Entry 4YA7 (X-ray diffraction, 2.70 A resolution); this record covers chains H and I of the 34 polymer chains in the assembly.

== Chain H ==
Molecule: Proteasome subunit beta type-2
Organism: Saccharomyces cerevisiae (strain ATCC 204508 / S288c)
Notes: EC 3.4.25.1
Reference sequence: P25043 (PSB2_YEAST); residues 1-232 here correspond to UniProt positions 30-261 (UniProt number = residue number + 29)
Sequence (232 residues; each row starts with the number of its first residue):
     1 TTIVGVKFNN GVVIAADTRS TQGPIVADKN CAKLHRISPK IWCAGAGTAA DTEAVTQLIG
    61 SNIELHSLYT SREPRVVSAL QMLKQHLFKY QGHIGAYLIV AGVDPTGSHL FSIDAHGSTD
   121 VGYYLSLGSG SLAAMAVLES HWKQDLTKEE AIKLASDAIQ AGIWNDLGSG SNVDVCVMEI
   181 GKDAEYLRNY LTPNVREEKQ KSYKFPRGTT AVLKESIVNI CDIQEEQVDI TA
Unresolved in the structure: 223-232
Differences from the reference sequence: engineered mutation Asp114 (His143 in P25043)
Ion coordination: Mg2+ near Gln91 (its only coordinating residue here)
Curated features (UniProtKB/Swiss-Prot):
  - active site: Thr1 (Nucleophile)

== Chain I ==
Molecule: Proteasome subunit beta type-3
Organism: Saccharomyces cerevisiae (strain ATCC 204508 / S288c)
Notes: EC 3.4.25.1
Reference sequence: P25451 (PSB3_YEAST); residues 0-204 here correspond to UniProt positions 1-205 (UniProt number = residue number + 1)
Sequence (205 residues; row label = number of the first residue in the row; numbering starts at 0):
     0 MSDPSSINGG IVVAMTGKDC VAIACDLRLG SQSLGVSNKF EKIFHYGHVF LGITGLATDV
    60 TTLNEMFRYK TNLYKLKEER AIEPETFTQL VSSSLYERRF GPYFVGPVVA GINSKSGKPF
   120 IAGFDLIGCI DEAKDFIVSG TASDQLFGMC ESLYEPNLEP EDLFETISQA LLNAADRDAL
   180 SGWGAVVYII KKDEVVKRYL KMRQD
Unresolved in the structure: 0
Ion coordination: Mg2+ site 1: Ala174, Asp177, Ser180; Mg2+ site 2: Asp204 (shared with 3 residues of chain Y)
Curated features (UniProtKB/Swiss-Prot):
  - modified residue: Ser30 (Phosphoserine)
  - cross-link: Lys69 (Glycyl lysine isopeptide (Lys-Gly) (interchain with G-Cter in ubiquitin))

== Chain H / chain I interface ==
Residue-residue contacts (59):
  Ile25(H) with Asp143(I); Phe146(I), hydrophobic
  Ala27(H) with Asp130(I)
  Asp28(H) with Asp130(I); Glu131(I)
  Lys29(H) with Glu150(I), salt bridge
  Ala49(H) with Cys128(I), hydrophobic
  Ala50(H) with Tyr95(I); Ile126(I), hydrophobic; Cys128(I)
  Asp51(H) with Tyr95(I), hydrogen bond; Arg98(I), salt bridge
  Ala54(H) with Tyr95(I)
  Tyr90(H) with Phe99(I), hydrophobic
  His93(H) with Arg98(I), hydrogen bond (backbone-side chain); Phe99(I)
  Ile94(H) with Phe99(I), hydrophobic
  Arg196(H) with Glu150(I), salt bridge
  Lys199(H) with Glu150(I), hydrogen bond (side chain-backbone); Ser151(I); Tyr153(I), hydrogen bond (side chain-backbone)
  Ser202(H) with Glu154(I), hydrogen bond
  Tyr203(H) with Ser151(I); Leu152(I), hydrophobic
  Lys204(H) with Glu154(I); Asp161(I)
  Phe205(H) with Leu152(I), hydrophobic; Gln168(I)
  Arg207(H) with Glu160(I), salt bridge; Asp161(I), salt bridge
  Gly208(H) with Glu164(I), hydrogen bond (backbone-side chain)
  Thr209(H) with Glu164(I)
  Thr210(H) with Glu164(I), hydrogen bond; Ser167(I); Gln168(I), hydrogen bond; Leu171(I); Leu199(I)
  Ala211(H) with Leu199(I); Lys200(I), hydrogen bond (backbone-backbone)
  Val212(H) with Phe163(I), hydrophobic; Tyr198(I)
  Leu213(H) with Tyr198(I), hydrogen bond (backbone-backbone); Leu199(I); Lys200(I)
  Lys214(H) with Arg197(I); Tyr198(I), hydrogen bond (backbone-backbone)
  Glu215(H) with Lys196(I); Arg197(I), salt bridge
  Ser216(H) with Val195(I); Lys196(I), hydrogen bond (backbone-backbone)
  Ile217(H) with Val194(I)
  Val218(H) with His44(I); Tyr187(I), hydrophobic; Val194(I), hydrogen bond (backbone-backbone); Lys196(I)
  Asn219(H) with His44(I)
  Ile220(H) with Gly46(I); Val194(I), hydrophobic
  Asp222(H) with Lys74(I), salt bridge
Also at the interface, not in a pair above, chain H (35 interface residues in all): Val26, Thr48, Pro206
Also at the interface, not in a pair above, chain I (39 interface residues in all): His47, Phe49, Asp124, Leu157, Glu158, Thr165, Glu193

== Overview ==
35 residues of chain H face 39 of chain I across their interface, with 13 hydrogen bonds and 7 salt bridges.
Among the polar pairs are Lys29(H)-Glu150(I), Asp51(H)-Arg98(I) and Arg196(H)-Glu150(I). From UniProt:
active-site residue Thr1(H) on chain H.
Here chain H is Proteasome subunit beta type-2 and chain I is Proteasome subunit beta type-3, both from
Saccharomyces cerevisiae (strain ATCC 204508 / S288c). Entry 4YA7 (Yeast 20S proteasome beta2-H114D mutant in
complex with Ac-LAE-ep) was determined by X-ray diffraction (same publication as 4Y69, 4Y6A, 4Y6V, 4Y6Z, 4Y70,
4Y74 and 34 further entries).
